3ODH - chains B and D of the 4 polymer chains in the assembly; structure by X-ray diffraction, 2.30 A resolution.

[Chain B]
Name: OkrAI endonuclease
From: Oceanobacter kriegii
Amino-acid sequence (194 residues; numbered 1 to 194; the number before each row is that of its first residue):
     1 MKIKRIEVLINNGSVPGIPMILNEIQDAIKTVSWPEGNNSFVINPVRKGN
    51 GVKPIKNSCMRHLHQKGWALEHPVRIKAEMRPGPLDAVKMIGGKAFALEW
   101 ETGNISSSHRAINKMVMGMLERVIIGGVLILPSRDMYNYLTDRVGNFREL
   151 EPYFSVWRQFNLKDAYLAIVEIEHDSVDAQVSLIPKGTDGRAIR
Unresolved in the structure: 193-194
Metal / ion sites: Ca2+: Asp86, Glu99 (shared with 1 residue of chain C)
Reported in the primary citation:
  - binding site for the 12-nt DNA strand: Arg143, Gly190
  - binding site for the 12-nt DNA strand (chain D): Gly83 to Leu85, Asn104, Arg110, Asp142, Asp189, Arg191
  - catalytic residues: Glu71, Asp86, Glu99, Glu101
  - specificity-determining residues: Asn104

[Chain D]
Molecule: 12-nt DNA strand
Sequence (12 nucleotides; row label = number of the first residue in the row):
     1 TATGGATCCATA
Metal / ion sites: Ca2+ site 1: DG4, DG5 (shared with 2 residues of chain A); Ca2+ site 2: DG5 (shared with 2 residues of chain A)

[How chain B and chain D interact]
Contacting residue pairs (9; chain B residue first):
  Asn104(B) with DG5(D), hydrogen bond to the base; DA6(D), base contact
  Arg134(B) with DA2(D), sugar contact; DT3(D), salt bridge to the phosphate
  Tyr137(B) with DT3(D), base contact
  Arg143(B) with DT3(D), base contact; DG4(D), hydrogen bond to the base; DG5(D), base contact
  Glu149(B) with DT3(D), sugar contact
Also at the interface, not in a pair above, chain B (7 interface residues in all): Arg148, Tyr153

[Overview]
7 residues of chain B face 5 of chain D across their interface; the contacts include 2 hydrogen bonds and 1
salt bridge. Polar contacts include Asn104(B)-DG5(D), Arg143(B)-DG4(D) and Arg134(B)-DT3(D). From the paper:
catalytic residues Glu71(B), Asp86(B) and Glu99(B) among others; a binding site for the 12-nt DNA strand
(chain D) at Gly83(B), Asn104(B) and Arg110(B) among others.
Here chain B is OkrAI endonuclease (Oceanobacter kriegii) and chain D is a 12-nt DNA strand. Entry 3ODH
(Structure of OkrAI/DNA complex) was determined by X-ray diffraction.
